PDB entry 4F8N | X-ray diffraction, 2.50 A resolution | chain A

# Chain A
Name: pH 6 antigen
Organism: Yersinia pestis
UniProt: P31522 (PSAA_YERPE); the construct has insertions or renumbered stretches relative to UniProt, so the offset changes along the chain: 2-115 = UniProt 45-158; 120-137 = UniProt 27-44
Sequence (145 residues; each row starts with the number of its first residue):
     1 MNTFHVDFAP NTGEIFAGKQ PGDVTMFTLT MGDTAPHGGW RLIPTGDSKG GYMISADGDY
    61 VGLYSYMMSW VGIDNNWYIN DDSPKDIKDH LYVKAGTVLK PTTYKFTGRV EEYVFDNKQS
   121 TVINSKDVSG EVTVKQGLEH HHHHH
Disordered / not traced: 1, 139-145
Differences from the reference sequence: expression tag (1, 138-145); linker (116-119)
Ligand contacts:
  - guanidine (GAI): Asp47, Ser48, Lys49, Gly50, Tyr52, Tyr60
  - beta-D-galactopyranose (GAL): Arg41, Val71, Asp74, Asn76, Tyr78, Asn80, Tyr113, Phe115, Ser120
  - phosphocholine (PC): Gly50, Gly51, Tyr52, Val61, Gly62, Leu63, Tyr64, Trp70, Trp77

# Overview
Ligands of chain A: guanidine, phosphocholine and beta-D-galactopyranose.
Chain A is pH 6 antigen (Yersinia pestis); the structure, X-ray structure of PsaA from Yersinia pestis, in
complex with galactose and phosphate choline, was determined by X-ray diffraction together with 4F8L, 4F8O and
4F8P from the same study.
